4FC3 - chains A and E of the 3 polymer chains in the assembly; structure by X-ray diffraction, 2.26 A resolution.

# Chain A
Molecule: Hemoglobin subunit alpha
From: Homo sapiens
Reference sequence: P69905 (HBA_HUMAN); residues 1-141 here correspond to UniProt positions 2-142 (UniProt number = residue number + 1)
Chain sequence (141 residues; each row starts with the number of its first residue):
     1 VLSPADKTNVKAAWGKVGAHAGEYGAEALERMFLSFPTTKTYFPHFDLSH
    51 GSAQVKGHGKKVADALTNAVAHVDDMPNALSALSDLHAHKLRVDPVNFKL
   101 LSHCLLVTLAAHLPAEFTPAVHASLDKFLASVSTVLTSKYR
Unresolved in the structure: 141
Curated features (UniProtKB/Swiss-Prot):
  - binding site (O2): His58
  - binding site (heme b): His87
  - site: Thr8, Asn9 (Microbial infection: Cleavage), Lys11 (Not glycated), Ala13, Trp14 (Microbial infection: Cleavage), Tyr24, Gly25 (Microbial infection: Cleavage), Leu29, Glu30 (Microbial infection: Cleavage), His45, Phe46 (Microbial infection: Cleavage), Asp47, Leu48 (Microbial infection: Cleavage), Ser52, Ala53 (Microbial infection: Cleavage), Val55, Lys56 (Microbial infection: Cleavage), Lys56 (Not glycated), Gly59, Lys60 (Microbial infection: Cleavage), Lys60 (Not glycated), Lys90 (Not glycated), Leu91, Arg92 (Microbial infection: Cleavage), Lys99 (Not glycated), Leu106, Val107 (Microbial infection: Cleavage), Thr108, Leu109 (Microbial infection: Cleavage), Val121, His122 (Microbial infection: Cleavage), Ser133, Thr134 (Microbial infection: Cleavage)
  - modified residue: Ser3 (Phosphoserine), Lys7 (N6-succinyllysine), Thr8 (Phosphothreonine), Lys11 (N6-succinyllysine), Lys16 (N6-acetyllysine), Tyr24 (Phosphotyrosine), Ser35 (Phosphoserine), Lys40 (N6-succinyllysine), Ser49 (Phosphoserine), Ser102 (Phosphoserine), Thr108 (Phosphothreonine), Ser124 (Phosphoserine), Ser131 (Phosphoserine), Thr134 (Phosphothreonine), Thr137 (Phosphothreonine), Ser138 (Phosphoserine)
  - glycosylation (N-linked (Glc) (glycation) lysine): Lys7, Lys16, Lys40, Lys61
Ion coordination: heme Fe near His87 (its only coordinating residue here)
Residues lining bound ligands: heme (HEM): Met32, Thr39, Tyr42, Phe43, His45, Phe46, His58, Lys61, Val62, Ala65, Leu66, Leu83, Leu86, His87, Leu91, Val93, Asn97, Phe98, Leu101, Leu136

# Chain E
Molecule: Iron-regulated surface determinant protein H
From: Staphylococcus aureus
Notes: fragment: Second NEAT domain
Reference sequence: Q8NW39 (ISDH_STAAW); residues 1-144 here correspond to UniProt positions 321-464 (UniProt number = residue number + 320)
Chain sequence (164 residues; each row starts with the number of its first residue; numbers below 1 keep their minus sign (Gly-19 is residue -19)):
   -19 GSSHHHHHHSSGLVPRGSHMQQYPPADESLQDAIKNPAIIDKEHTADNWR
    31 PIDFQMKNDKGERQFYHYASTVEPATVIFTKTGPIIELGLKTASTWKKFE
    81 VYEGDKKLPVELVSYDSDKDYAYIRFPVSNGTREVKIVSSIEYGENIHED
   131 YDYTLMVFAQPITN
Unresolved in the structure: -19 to 0
Construct notes: expression tag (-19 to 0)

# Chain A / chain E interface
Contacting residue pairs - 30 pairs, chain A then chain E:
  Pro4(A) - Ser74(E)
  Pro4(A) - Thr75(E)
  Pro4(A) - Asp100(E)
  Ala5(A) - Tyr123(E)
  Lys7(A) - Thr72(E)
  Thr8(A) - Tyr46(E)
  Thr8(A) - Thr75(E)  hydrogen bond
  Thr8(A) - Ile121(E)
  Thr8(A) - Tyr123(E)
  Asn9(A) - Tyr123(E)  hydrogen bond
  Lys11(A) - Phe45(E)
  Lys11(A) - Tyr46(E)
  Lys11(A) - Ala49(E)
  Lys11(A) - Ser50(E)  hydrogen bond
  Lys11(A) - Thr72(E)  hydrogen bond
  Ala12(A) - Tyr46(E)
  Ala12(A) - Glu129(E)
  Ala12(A) - Tyr131(E)
  Trp14(A) - Phe45(E)
  Gly15(A) - Phe45(E)
  Lys16(A) - Glu129(E)  salt bridge
  Thr67(A) - Arg43(E)
  Thr67(A) - Phe45(E)
  Val70(A) - Phe45(E)  hydrophobic
  Ala71(A) - Tyr48(E)  hydrophobic
  Ala71(A) - Ala49(E)
  Ala71(A) - Lys71(E)  hydrogen bond (backbone-side chain)
  His72(A) - Tyr48(E)
  Asp74(A) - Lys71(E)
  Asp74(A) - Tyr101(E)  hydrogen bond
Also at the interface, not in a pair above, chain A (16 interface residues in all): Ala19
Also at the interface, not in a pair above, chain E (18 interface residues in all): Glu42, Lys99
Interface features reported in the paper:
  - interface residues, chain A: Ala5(A), Thr8(A), Asn9(A), Lys11(A), Asp74(A)

# In short
Chain A and chain E form an interface of 16 and 18 residues respectively, with 6 hydrogen bonds and 1 salt
bridge. Among the polar pairs are Lys16(A)-Glu129(E), Thr8(A)-Thr75(E) and Asn9(A)-Tyr123(E). Chain A binds
heme. From the paper: interface residues Ala5(A), Thr8(A) and Asn9(A) among others.
Chain A is Hemoglobin subunit alpha (Homo sapiens) and chain E is Iron-regulated surface determinant protein H
(Staphylococcus aureus); the structure, Crystal Structure of Human Methaemoglobin Complexed with the Second
NEAT Domain of IsdH from Staphylococcus aureus, was determined by X-ray diffraction together with 4IJ2 from
the same study.
